Entry 7BOY (electron microscopy, 3.80 A resolution); this record covers chains u and v of the 6 polymer chains in the assembly.

== Chain u (and v) ==
Molecule: Tail tubular protein gp12
From: Escherichia phage T7
Notes: chain v of this document is another copy of the same molecule, construct and numbering; everything in this record applies to it too
Reference sequence: P03747 (TUBE2_BPT7); residues 1-794 here = UniProt positions 1-794
Chain sequence (794 residues; each row starts with the number of its first residue):
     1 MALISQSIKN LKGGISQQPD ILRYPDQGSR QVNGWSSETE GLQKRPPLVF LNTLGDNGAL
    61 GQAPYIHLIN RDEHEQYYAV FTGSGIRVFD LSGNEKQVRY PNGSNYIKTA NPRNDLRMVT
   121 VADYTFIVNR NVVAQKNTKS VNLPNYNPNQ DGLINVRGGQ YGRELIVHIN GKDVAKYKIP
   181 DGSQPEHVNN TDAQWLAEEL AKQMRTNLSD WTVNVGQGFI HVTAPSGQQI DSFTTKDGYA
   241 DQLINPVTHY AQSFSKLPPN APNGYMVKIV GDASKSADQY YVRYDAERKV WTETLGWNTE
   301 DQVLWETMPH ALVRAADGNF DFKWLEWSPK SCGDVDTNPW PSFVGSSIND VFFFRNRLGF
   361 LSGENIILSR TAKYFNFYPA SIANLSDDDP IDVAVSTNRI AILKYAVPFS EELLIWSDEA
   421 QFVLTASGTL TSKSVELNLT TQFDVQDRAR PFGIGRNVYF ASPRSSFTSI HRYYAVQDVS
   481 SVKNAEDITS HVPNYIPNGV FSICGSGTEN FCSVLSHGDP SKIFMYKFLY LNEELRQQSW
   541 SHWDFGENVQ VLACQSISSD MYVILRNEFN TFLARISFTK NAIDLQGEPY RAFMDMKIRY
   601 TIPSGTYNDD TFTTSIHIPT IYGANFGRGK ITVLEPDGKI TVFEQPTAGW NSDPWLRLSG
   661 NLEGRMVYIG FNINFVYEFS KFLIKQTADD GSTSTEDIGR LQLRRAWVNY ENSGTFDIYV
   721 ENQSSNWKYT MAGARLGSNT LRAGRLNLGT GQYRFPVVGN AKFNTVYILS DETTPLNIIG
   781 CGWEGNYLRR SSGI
Disordered / not traced: 1-2, 58-59

== Interface between chain u and chain v ==
Contacting residue pairs (128):
  Gln18(u) with Thr39(v)
  Pro19(u) with Thr39(v); Ile779(v), hydrophobic
  Ile21(u) with Asn709(v)
  Leu22(u) with Lys9(v); Asn10(v); Ile779(v), hydrophobic
  Tyr161(u) with Val188(v)
  Gly162(u) with Val188(v); Asn189(v); Asp192(v)
  Arg163(u) with Asp192(v)
  Glu164(u) with Asn189(v); Asp192(v)
  Asp181(u) with Pro185(v); Val188(v)
  Phe233(u) with Lys289(v), hydrogen bond (backbone-side chain)
  Thr234(u) with Gln217(v)
  Thr235(u) with Gln217(v), hydrogen bond (backbone-side chain)
  Lys236(u) with Gln194(v); Val215(v); Gly216(v); Gln217(v)
  Asp237(u) with Gln217(v)
  Gly238(u) with Asp192(v); Ala193(v), hydrogen bond (backbone-backbone); Gln194(v)
  Ala240(u) with Arg157(v)
  Pro246(u) with Gln217(v); Lys289(v)
  Thr248(u) with Arg288(v); Lys289(v)
  Tyr250(u) with Arg288(v); Lys289(v); Val290(v)
  Gln252(u) with Phe254(v); Trp291(v)
  Asp272(u) with Phe254(v)
  Ala273(u) with Tyr280(v), hydrogen bond (backbone-side chain); Ala383(v), hydrophobic
  Ser274(u) with Lys275(v), hydrogen bond (backbone-side chain)
  Lys275(u) with Asn384(v)
  Ser276(u) with Asn384(v); Ser386(v)
  Glu364(u) with Val121(v); Ala122(v)
  Asp392(u) with Asn356(v), hydrogen bond (backbone-side chain)
  Val395(u) with Arg355(v)
  Ser396(u) with Phe353(v), hydrogen bond (side chain-backbone); Phe354(v), hydrogen bond (side chain-backbone); Leu413(v)
  Thr397(u) with Phe353(v)
  Asn398(u) with Thr120(v); Val351(v); Phe352(v); Phe353(v); Ala406(v), hydrogen bond (side chain-backbone); Pro408(v)
  Arg399(u) with Phe452(v)
  Ile400(u) with Asn70(v); Thr120(v); Val121(v), hydrophobic
  Ile402(u) with Arg71(v); Ala122(v), hydrophobic
  Ser427(u) with Gly428(v), hydrogen bond (side chain-backbone); Thr429(v)
  Lys433(u) with Asp387(v), salt bridge; Asp388(v), salt bridge; Thr429(v)
  Ser434(u) with Thr429(v)
  Val435(u) with Arg355(v), hydrogen bond (backbone-side chain)
  Glu436(u) with Arg355(v), hydrogen bond (backbone-side chain); Glu411(v)
  Asn438(u) with Glu411(v), hydrogen bond (side chain-backbone); Glu412(v)
  Leu439(u) with Pro408(v); Phe409(v), hydrophobic; Ser410(v), hydrogen bond (backbone-backbone); Glu411(v)
  Thr440(u) with Ser410(v), hydrogen bond (backbone-backbone)
  Thr441(u) with Gly455(v); Arg456(v)
  Gln442(u) with Gly453(v); Ile454(v); Gly455(v), hydrogen bond (backbone-backbone)
  Asp444(u) with Gly507(v), hydrogen bond (side chain-backbone); Thr508(v), hydrogen bond (side chain-backbone)
  Pro463(u) with Thr508(v)
  Arg464(u) with Thr508(v); Glu509(v), salt bridge; Ser559(v)
  Ser465(u) with Ser559(v), hydrogen bond; Phe578(v); Thr579(v), hydrogen bond
  Ser466(u) with Thr579(v)
  Phe467(u) with Asn581(v)
  Tyr474(u) with Glu533(v), hydrogen bond
  Val476(u) with Arg456(v); Glu533(v)
  Asp478(u) with Gln477(v); Asp478(v)
  Val479(u) with Val476(v); Gln477(v), hydrogen bond (backbone-backbone); Val479(v); Ser480(v)
  Ser481(u) with Glu411(v)
  Val482(u) with Arg456(v)
  Lys483(u) with Arg456(v)
  Asn484(u) with Arg456(v); Glu533(v)
  Glu486(u) with Asn532(v), hydrogen bond (side chain-backbone); Glu533(v)
  Pro493(u) with Thr39(v)
  Asn494(u) with Lys580(v)
  Asp689(u) with Thr687(v)
  Asp697(u) with Ser7(v); Trp707(v)
  Ile698(u) with Ser5(v)
  Arg789(u) with Ser5(v), hydrogen bond
  Ser791(u) with Leu3(v); Ser5(v), hydrogen bond; Glu784(v)
  Ser792(u) with Leu3(v), hydrogen bond (backbone-backbone); Ile4(v)
  Gly793(u) with Ile4(v); Ser5(v)
  Ile794(u) with Ile4(v); Ser5(v)
Also at the interface, not in a pair above, chain u (89 interface residues in all): Gln17, Asn149, Lys178, Ser183, Asp241, Ala251, Val270, Gly363, Val393, Ala394, Glu419, Leu437, Phe443, Ser462, Gln477, Ser480, Asp487, Ser490, His491, Ser694
Also at the interface, not in a pair above, chain v (96 interface residues in all): Gln6, Glu38, Glu40, Ile69, Asp72, Val119, Asp123, Gly158, Gln184, Thr191, Trp195, Pro259, Asn260, Glu287, Thr371, Val407, Ala475, Asn510, Leu529, Leu531, Asp560, Ile684

== Summary ==
Chain u and chain v form an interface of 89 and 96 residues respectively, with 26 hydrogen bonds and 3 salt
bridges. Among the polar pairs are Lys433(u)-Asp387(v), Lys433(u)-Asp388(v) and Arg464(u)-Glu509(v).
Chain u and chain v are both Tail tubular protein gp12 (Escherichia phage T7); the structure, Mature
bacteriorphage t7 tail nozzle protein gp12, was determined by electron microscopy (same publication as 7BOU,
7BOX, 7BOZ and 7BP0).
